8W2S - chains A and B; structure by electron microscopy, 3.40 A resolution.

Chain A:
Molecule: HNH nuclease domain-containing protein
Chain sequence (942 residues; each row starts with the number of its first residue; note: 278 numbers in that range are skipped by the numbering (no residue carries them; nothing is unmodelled there); a row labelled like 269A-269Z holds insertion residues (269A, then the next letters in order); X marks 16 residues of unknown identity (built as UNK)):
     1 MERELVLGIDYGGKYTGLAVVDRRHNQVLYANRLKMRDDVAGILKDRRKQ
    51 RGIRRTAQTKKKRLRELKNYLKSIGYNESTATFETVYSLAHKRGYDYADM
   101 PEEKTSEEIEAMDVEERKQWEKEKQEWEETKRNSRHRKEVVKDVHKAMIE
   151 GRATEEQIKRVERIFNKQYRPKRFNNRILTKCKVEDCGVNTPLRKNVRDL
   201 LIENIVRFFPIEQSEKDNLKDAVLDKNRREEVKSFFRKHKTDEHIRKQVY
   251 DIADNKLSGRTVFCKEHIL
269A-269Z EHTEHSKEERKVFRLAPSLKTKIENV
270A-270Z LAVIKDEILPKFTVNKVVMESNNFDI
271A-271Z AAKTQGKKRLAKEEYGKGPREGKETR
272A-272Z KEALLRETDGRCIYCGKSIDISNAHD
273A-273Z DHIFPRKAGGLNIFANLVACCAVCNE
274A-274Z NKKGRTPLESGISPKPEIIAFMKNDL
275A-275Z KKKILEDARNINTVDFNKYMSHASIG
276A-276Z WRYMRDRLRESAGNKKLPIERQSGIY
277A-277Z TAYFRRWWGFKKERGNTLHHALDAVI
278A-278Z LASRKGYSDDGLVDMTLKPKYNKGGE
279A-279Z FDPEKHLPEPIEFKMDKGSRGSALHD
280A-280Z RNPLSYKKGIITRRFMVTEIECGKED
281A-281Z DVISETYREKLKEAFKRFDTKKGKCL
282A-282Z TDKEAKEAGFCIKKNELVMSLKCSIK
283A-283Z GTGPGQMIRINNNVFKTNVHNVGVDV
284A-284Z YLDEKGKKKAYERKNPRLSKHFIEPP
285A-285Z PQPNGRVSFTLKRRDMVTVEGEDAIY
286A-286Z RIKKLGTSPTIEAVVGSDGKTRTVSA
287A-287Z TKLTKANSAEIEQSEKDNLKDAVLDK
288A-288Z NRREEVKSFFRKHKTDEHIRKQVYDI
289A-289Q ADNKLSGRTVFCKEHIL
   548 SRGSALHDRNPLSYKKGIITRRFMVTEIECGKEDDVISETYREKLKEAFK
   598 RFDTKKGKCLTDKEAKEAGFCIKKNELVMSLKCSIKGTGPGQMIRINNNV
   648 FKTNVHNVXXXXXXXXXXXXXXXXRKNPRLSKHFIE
Not modelled in the structure: 1-42, 187-194, 269A-269Z, 270A-270Z, 271A-271Z, 272A-272Z, 273A-273Z, 274A-274Z, 275A-275Z, 276A-276Z, 277A-277Z, 278A-278Z, 279A-279Z, 280A-280Z, 281A-281Z, 282A-282Z, 283A-283Z, 284A-284Z, 285A-285Z, 286A-286Z, 287A-287Z, 288A-288Z, 289A-289Q, 656-671
From the paper describing this entry:
  - conformationally variable residues (domain motion): Tyr95 to His136

Chain B:
Molecule: sgRNA
Sequence (158 nucleotides; row label = number of the first residue in the row):
     1 GACGCAUAAAGAUGAGACGCGUUACAGUUAAGGCUCUGAAAAGAGCCUUA
    51 AUUGUAAAACGCCUAUACAGUGAAGGGAUAUACGCUUGGGUUUGUCCAGC
   101 CUGAGCCUCUAUGCCAGAAAUGGCGCCUUCAUCGUGGGUUAGGACAUUUA
   151 AUUUUUUU
Not modelled in the structure: 1-9, 147-158

How chain A and chain B interact:
Residue-residue contacts - 151 pairs, chain A then chain B:
  Ile43(A) - U13(B)  phosphate contact
  Ile43(A) - G142(B)  sugar contact
  Leu44(A) - G142(B)  sugar contact
  Asp46(A) - G142(B)  phosphate contact
  Arg47(A) - A98(B)  base contact
  Arg47(A) - A141(B)  salt bridge to the phosphate
  Arg47(A) - G142(B)  phosphate contact
  Arg48(A) - A15(B)  salt bridge to the phosphate
  Arg48(A) - G16(B)  hydrogen bond to the base
  Gln50(A) - A59(B)  phosphate contact
  Gln50(A) - A141(B)  base contact
  Arg51(A) - G14(B)  salt bridge to the phosphate
  Arg51(A) - A15(B)  salt bridge to the phosphate
  Arg51(A) - U140(B)  salt bridge to the phosphate
  Arg54(A) - A59(B)  phosphate contact
  Arg54(A) - U140(B)  salt bridge to the phosphate
  Arg54(A) - A141(B)  salt bridge to the phosphate
  Arg55(A) - A15(B)  salt bridge to the phosphate
  Arg55(A) - G16(B)  salt bridge to the phosphate
  Arg55(A) - C100(B)  sugar contact
  Arg55(A) - U139(B)  salt bridge to the phosphate
  Arg55(A) - U140(B)  salt bridge to the phosphate
  Thr56(A) - A17(B)  base contact
  Thr56(A) - C18(B)  phosphate contact
  Gln58(A) - U140(B)  base contact
  Thr59(A) - A17(B)  hydrogen bond to the phosphate
  Lys60(A) - C18(B)  salt bridge to the phosphate
  Lys61(A) - A57(B)  salt bridge to the phosphate
  Lys61(A) - A58(B)  phosphate contact
  Lys62(A) - G137(B)  phosphate contact
  Lys62(A) - G138(B)  salt bridge to the phosphate
  Arg65(A) - G136(B)  hydrogen bond to the phosphate
  Arg65(A) - G137(B)  salt bridge to the phosphate
  Glu66(A) - A69(B)  sugar contact
  Tyr87(A) - U55(B)  phosphate contact
  Tyr87(A) - A56(B)  hydrogen bond to the phosphate
  Ser88(A) - U55(B)  phosphate contact
  His91(A) - G19(B)  phosphate contact
  His91(A) - U55(B)  salt bridge to the phosphate
  His91(A) - A56(B)  salt bridge to the phosphate
  Lys92(A) - G19(B)  phosphate contact
  Lys92(A) - C20(B)  salt bridge to the phosphate
  Arg93(A) - A17(B)  sugar contact
  Arg93(A) - C18(B)  salt bridge to the phosphate
  Arg93(A) - G19(B)  phosphate contact
  Gly94(A) - C18(B)  sugar contact
  Gly94(A) - G19(B)  hydrogen bond to the phosphate
  Tyr95(A) - C18(B)  sugar contact
  Tyr97(A) - G16(B)  base contact
  Tyr97(A) - A17(B)  hydrogen bond to the base
  Tyr97(A) - C18(B)  hydrogen bond to the sugar
  Thr130(A) - C18(B)  base contact
  Asn133(A) - G19(B)  hydrogen bond to the sugar
  Asn133(A) - C20(B)  sugar contact
  Ser134(A) - C18(B)  hydrogen bond to the sugar
  Ser134(A) - G19(B)  hydrogen bond to the phosphate
  Arg160(A) - G70(B)  hydrogen bond to the sugar
  Arg160(A) - U71(B)  sugar contact
  Arg163(A) - U71(B)  phosphate contact
  Lys167(A) - G70(B)  salt bridge to the phosphate
  Gln168(A) - G16(B)  hydrogen bond to the phosphate
  Gln168(A) - A17(B)  phosphate contact
  Arg170(A) - G16(B)  salt bridge to the phosphate
  Arg170(A) - A17(B)  phosphate contact
  Arg170(A) - G138(B)  salt bridge to the phosphate
  Arg170(A) - U139(B)  salt bridge to the phosphate
  Pro171(A) - A15(B)  sugar contact
  Pro171(A) - G16(B)  sugar contact
  Lys172(A) - A15(B)  sugar contact
  Lys172(A) - G16(B)  sugar contact
  Lys172(A) - C83(B)  base contact
  Arg173(A) - A15(B)  hydrogen bond to the sugar
  Arg173(A) - C83(B)  salt bridge to the phosphate
  Arg173(A) - C101(B)  phosphate contact
  Arg173(A) - U102(B)  salt bridge to the phosphate
  Phe174(A) - G14(B)  base contact
  Phe174(A) - A15(B)  stacking on the base
  Phe174(A) - C83(B)  base contact
  Asn175(A) - C83(B)  hydrogen bond to the base
  Asn176(A) - C83(B)  hydrogen bond to the base
  Asn176(A) - G84(B)  sugar contact
  Asn176(A) - U110(B)  sugar contact
  Asn176(A) - A111(B)  sugar contact
  Arg177(A) - G14(B)  sugar contact
  Arg177(A) - C83(B)  hydrogen bond to the sugar
  Arg177(A) - C100(B)  salt bridge to the phosphate
  Arg177(A) - C101(B)  salt bridge to the phosphate
  Ile178(A) - U13(B)  base contact
  Ile178(A) - G14(B)  base contact
  Leu179(A) - G84(B)  phosphate contact
  Lys181(A) - C85(B)  salt bridge to the phosphate
  Lys183(A) - C109(B)  base contact
  Lys183(A) - U110(B)  sugar contact
  Lys195(A) - U112(B)  salt bridge to the phosphate
  Asn196(A) - A111(B)  phosphate contact
  Asn196(A) - U112(B)  hydrogen bond to the phosphate
  Lys265(A) - U110(B)  salt bridge to the phosphate
  Gly550(A) - G143(B)  phosphate contact
  Ser551(A) - A59(B)  hydrogen bond to the base
  Ser551(A) - A141(B)  sugar contact
  Ser551(A) - G142(B)  hydrogen bond to the phosphate
  Ser551(A) - G143(B)  hydrogen bond to the phosphate
  Ala552(A) - A59(B)  base contact
  Ala552(A) - A141(B)  sugar contact
  Leu553(A) - A59(B)  base contact
  Leu553(A) - C60(B)  base contact
  His554(A) - A59(B)  hydrogen bond to the sugar
  His554(A) - A141(B)  base contact
  Asn557(A) - G21(B)  hydrogen bond to the base
  Pro558(A) - U22(B)  hydrogen bond to the sugar
  Pro558(A) - U23(B)  sugar contact
  Leu559(A) - U23(B)  sugar contact
  Ser560(A) - U23(B)  phosphate contact
  Ser560(A) - A24(B)  hydrogen bond to the phosphate
  Lys562(A) - A24(B)  salt bridge to the phosphate
  Lys562(A) - C25(B)  salt bridge to the phosphate
  Arg568(A) - U22(B)  sugar contact
  Arg568(A) - U23(B)  phosphate contact
  Arg569(A) - U22(B)  phosphate contact
  Arg569(A) - U23(B)  salt bridge to the phosphate
  Arg569(A) - A51(B)  salt bridge to the phosphate
  Ile584(A) - U49(B)  phosphate contact
  Ser585(A) - U49(B)  hydrogen bond to the sugar
  Tyr588(A) - U49(B)  sugar contact
  Tyr588(A) - A50(B)  sugar contact
  Lys620(A) - G21(B)  salt bridge to the phosphate
  Lys620(A) - A51(B)  phosphate contact
  Lys620(A) - U52(B)  phosphate contact
  Lys621(A) - U52(B)  hydrogen bond to the phosphate
  Asn622(A) - G21(B)  phosphate contact
  Glu623(A) - C20(B)  phosphate contact
  Glu623(A) - G21(B)  phosphate contact
  Met626(A) - A51(B)  phosphate contact
  Ser627(A) - U22(B)  phosphate contact
  Ser627(A) - A50(B)  phosphate contact
  Ser627(A) - A51(B)  hydrogen bond to the phosphate
  Leu628(A) - A50(B)  phosphate contact
  Lys629(A) - U49(B)  salt bridge to the phosphate
  Lys629(A) - A50(B)  hydrogen bond to the phosphate
  Ile643(A) - A59(B)  sugar contact
  Asn644(A) - A57(B)  sugar contact
  Asn645(A) - U23(B)  hydrogen bond to the base
  Asn645(A) - A24(B)  hydrogen bond to the sugar
  Asn645(A) - A57(B)  sugar contact
  Asn646(A) - U23(B)  base contact
  Asn646(A) - A57(B)  hydrogen bond to the base
  Asn646(A) - A58(B)  sugar contact
  Arg676(A) - C60(B)  hydrogen bond to the base
  Lys679(A) - C60(B)  phosphate contact
  Lys679(A) - G61(B)  salt bridge to the phosphate
  His680(A) - C60(B)  hydrogen bond to the phosphate
Interface residues without a listed pair, chain A (87 interface residues in all): Arg63, Leu64, Tyr169, Asp555, Arg556, Tyr561, Met571, Glu574, Phe648, Leu677
Interface residues without a listed pair, chain B (49 interface residues in all): G54, G72, G99

Overview:
The interface between chain A and chain B involves 87 residues on one side and 49 on the other; the contacts
include 33 hydrogen bonds, 37 salt bridges and 1 aromatic stacking contact. Polar contacts include
Arg48(A)-G16(B), Tyr97(A)-A17(B) and Asn175(A)-C83(B). The paper reports conformational variability at
Tyr95(A).
Chain A is HNH nuclease domain-containing protein and chain B is sgRNA; the structure, Cas9d Effector:sgRNA
Binary Complex, was determined by electron microscopy (same publication as 8W2Z and 9AUF).
